Entry 4DXF (X-ray diffraction, 1.70 A resolution); this record covers chain A.

[Chain A]
Protein: Staphylococcal enterotoxin-like toxin
Organism: Staphylococcus aureus
UniProt: A6QE81 (A6QE81_STAAE); residues 1-200 here correspond to UniProt positions 109-308 (UniProt number = residue number + 108)
Amino-acid sequence (204 residues; numbered -3 to 200; the number before each row is that of its first residue; numbers below 1 keep their minus sign (Gly-3 is residue -3)):
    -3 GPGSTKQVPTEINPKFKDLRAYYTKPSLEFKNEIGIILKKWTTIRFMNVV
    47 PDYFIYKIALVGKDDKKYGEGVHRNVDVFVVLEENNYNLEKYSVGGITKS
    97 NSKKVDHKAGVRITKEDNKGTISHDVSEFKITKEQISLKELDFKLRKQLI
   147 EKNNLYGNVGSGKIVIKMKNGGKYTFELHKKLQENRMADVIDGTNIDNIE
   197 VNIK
Not modelled in the structure: -3 to 6
Construct notes: expression tag (-3 to 0)
What the authors report for this chain:
  - mutagenesis - N181H (KD of 90.8 +/- 6.4 nM): unchanged binding to sLex
  - mutagenesis - N181H (KD = 119.1 nM): increased binding to sLacNac
  - mutagenesis - R182A: abolished binding to sLex
  - mutagenesis - R182A: abolished binding to human granulocytes
  - mutagenesis - N181H, R182A: unchanged expression

[Overview]
From the paper: N181H increases binding to sLacNac; R182A abolishes binding to sLex.
Chain A is Staphylococcal enterotoxin-like toxin (Staphylococcus aureus); the structure, Crystal structure of
Staphylococcal Superantigen-Like protein 4, was determined by X-ray diffraction (same publication as 4DXG).
